PDB entry 1IR2 | X-ray diffraction, 1.84 A resolution | chains J and K of the 16 polymer chains in the assembly

[Chain J (and K)]
Molecule: Small subunit of Rubisco
Organism: Chlamydomonas reinhardtii
Notes: EC 4.1.1.39; chain K of this document is another copy of the same molecule, construct and numbering; everything in this record applies to it too
UniProt: P08475 (RBS2_CHLRE); residues 1-140 here correspond to UniProt positions 46-185 (UniProt number = residue number + 45)
Sequence (140 residues; each row starts with the number of its first residue):
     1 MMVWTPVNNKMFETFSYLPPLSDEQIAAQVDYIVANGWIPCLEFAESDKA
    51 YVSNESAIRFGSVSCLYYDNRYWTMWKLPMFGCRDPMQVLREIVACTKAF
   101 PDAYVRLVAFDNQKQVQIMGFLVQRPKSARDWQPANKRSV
Modified / non-standard residues: Met1 (n-methyl methionine; MME)
Sequence notes: modified residue (1)

[Interface between chain J and chain K]
Pairs across the interface (18):
  Phe44(J) with Pro6(K)
  Glu46(J) with Val7(K)
  Ile58(J) with Asn54(K); Glu55(K); Ala57(K); Ile58(K)
  Arg59(J) with Asn54(K), hydrogen bond; Ser64(K), hydrogen bond (backbone-side chain); Tyr67(K), hydrogen bond (side chain-backbone); Tyr68(K)
  Gly61(J) with Ser62(K)
  Thr74(J) with Pro6(K)
  Trp76(J) with Val3(K), hydrophobic
  Lys77(J) with Met1(K); Val3(K)
  Ala99(J) with Val140(K), hydrophobic
  Phe100(J) with Thr5(K); Val140(K), hydrophobic
Other interface residues (no listed pair), chain J (12 interface residues in all): Met75, Leu78
Other interface residues (no listed pair), chain K (16 interface residues in all): Cys65, Leu66

[Summary]
12 residues of chain J and 16 residues of chain K are in contact, with 3 hydrogen bonds. Among the polar pairs
are Arg59(J)-Asn54(K), Arg59(J)-Ser64(K) and Arg59(J)-Tyr67(K).
Chain J and chain K are both Small subunit of Rubisco (Chlamydomonas reinhardtii); the structure, Crystal
Structure of Activated Ribulose-1,5-bisphosphate Carboxylase/oxygenase (Rubisco) from Green alga,
Chlamydomonas reinhardtii Complexed with 2-Carboxyarabinitol-1,5-bisphosphate (2-CABP), was determined by
X-ray diffraction together with 1IR1 from the same study.
